Entry 8QA3 (electron microscopy, 2.30 A resolution); this record covers chains B and L of the 12 polymer chains in the assembly.

== Chain B (and L) ==
Protein: Gap junction beta-2 protein
Source organism: Homo sapiens
Notes: chain L of this document is another copy of the same molecule, construct and numbering; everything in this record applies to it too
UniProtKB: P29033 (CXB2_HUMAN); residue numbers follow UniProt; this construct covers 1-226
Sequence (230 residues; row label = number of the first residue in the row):
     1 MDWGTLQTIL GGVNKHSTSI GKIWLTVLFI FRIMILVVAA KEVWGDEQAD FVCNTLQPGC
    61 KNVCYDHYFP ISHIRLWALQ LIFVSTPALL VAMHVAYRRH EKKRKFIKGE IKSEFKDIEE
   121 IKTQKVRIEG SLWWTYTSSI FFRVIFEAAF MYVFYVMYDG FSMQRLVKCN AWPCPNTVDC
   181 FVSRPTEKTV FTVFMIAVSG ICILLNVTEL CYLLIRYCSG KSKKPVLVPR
Disordered / not traced: 1-5, 104-129, 222-230 (chain L: 1-7, 101-130, 219-230)
Sequence notes: expression tag (227-230)
Disulfides: Cys-53/Cys-180, Cys-60/Cys-174, Cys-64/Cys-169
Small-molecule neighbours:
  - phosphatidylethanolamine (PTY), molecule 1: Leu-36, Ala-78, Leu-81, Ile-82, Ser-85
  - phosphatidylethanolamine (PTY), molecule 2: Pro-70, Leu-76, Phe-150, Val-153, Met-157
  - phosphatidylethanolamine (PTY), molecule 3: Met-163, Gln-164, Arg-165, Pro-185, Thr-186, Thr-189, Val-190, Val-193, Phe-194
Curated features (UniProtKB/Swiss-Prot):
  - binding site (Ca(2+)): Glu-42, Gly-45, Glu-47
  - natural variant: Gly-12 (G12R: In KIDAD), Ser-17 (S17F: In KIDAD), Trp-24 to Val-226 (deletion: In DFNB1A), Arg-32 (R32H: In DFNB1A; R32L), Met-34 (M34T: In DFNB1A), Val-37 (V37I: In DFNB1A), Trp-44 (W44C: In DFNA3A; W44S: In DFNA3A), Gly-45 (G45E: In DFNB1A), Asp-46 to Gln-48 (sequence variant, change not given here; May contribute to deafness), Asp-46 (D46E: In DFNA3A), Asp-50 (D50N: In KIDAD and HID syndrome; D50Y: In KIDAD), Asn-54 (N54K: In BAPS), 32 further natural variant entries in UniProt
  - mutagenesis: Asp-2 to Leu-10 (Strongly reduced insertion into the cell membrane and strongly reduced gap junction plaque assembly), Asp-2 to Gln-7 (Loss of gap junction ion conductance), Met-34 (M34A: Loss of gap junction ion conductance, probably due to very low open probability of the channels. Can form functional channels with wild-type, but with strongly reduced channel conductance ...)
Reported in the primary citation:
  - mutagenesis - K125E: increased stability
  - post-translational modification sites: Lys-125 (citing earlier work)

== How chain B and chain L interact ==
Residue-residue contacts (21):
  Asn-54(B) with Thr-55(L); Leu-56(L), hydrogen bond (side chain-backbone); Gln-57(L), hydrogen bond; Pro-175(L)
  Thr-55(B) with Asn-54(L); Leu-56(L)
  Leu-56(B) with Asn-54(L), hydrogen bond (backbone-side chain); Thr-55(L); Leu-56(L), hydrophobic
  Gln-57(B) with Asn-54(L), hydrogen bond
  Lys-168(B) with Asn-176(L), hydrogen bond
  Pro-175(B) with Asn-54(L); Asp-179(L)
  Asn-176(B) with Lys-168(L), hydrogen bond; Thr-177(L), hydrogen bond (side chain-backbone); Val-178(L); Asp-179(L), hydrogen bond
  Thr-177(B) with Asn-176(L), hydrogen bond (backbone-side chain)
  Val-178(B) with Asn-176(L)
  Asp-179(B) with Pro-175(L); Asn-176(L), hydrogen bond
Also at the interface, not in a pair above, chain B (11 interface residues in all): Cys-53
Also at the interface, not in a pair above, chain L (11 interface residues in all): Cys-53

== Overview ==
Chain B and chain L each contribute 11 residues to their interface; the contacts include 10 hydrogen bonds.
Polar contacts include Asn-54(B)/Leu-56(L), Asn-54(B)/Gln-57(L) and Lys-168(B)/Asn-176(L). Bound to chain B: 3
copies of phosphatidylethanolamine. From the paper: K125E of chain B increases stability; a modification site
at Lys-125(B).
Both chains are Gap junction beta-2 protein (Homo sapiens). Entry 8QA3 (Cryo-EM structure of Cx26 solubilised
in LMNG: classification on subunit A; NFlex conformation) was determined by electron microscopy (same
publication as 8Q9Z, 8QA0, 8QA1 and 8QA2).
